Entry 1H85 (X-ray diffraction, 2.30 A resolution); this record covers chain A.

== Chain A ==
Molecule: Ferredoxin--NADP reductase
Source organism: Nostoc sp
Notes: EC 1.18.1.2
UniProt: P21890 (FENR_ANASO); residues 9-303 here correspond to UniProt positions 146-440 (UniProt number = residue number + 137)
Sequence (295 residues; each row starts with the number of its first residue):
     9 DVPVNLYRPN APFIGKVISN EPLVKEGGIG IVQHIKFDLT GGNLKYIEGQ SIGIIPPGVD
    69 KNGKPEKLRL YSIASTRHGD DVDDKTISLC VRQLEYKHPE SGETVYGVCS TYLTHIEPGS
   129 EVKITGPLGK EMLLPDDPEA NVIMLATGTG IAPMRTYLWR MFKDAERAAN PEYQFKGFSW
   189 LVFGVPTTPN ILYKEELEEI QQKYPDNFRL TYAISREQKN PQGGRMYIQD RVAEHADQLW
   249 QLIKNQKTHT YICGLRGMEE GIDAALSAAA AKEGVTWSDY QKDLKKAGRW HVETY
Construct notes: engineered mutation Leu136 (Val273 in P21890)
Residues lining bound ligands: FAD (flavin-adenine dinucleotide): Ser59, Arg77, Leu78, Tyr79, Ser80, Cys98, Val99, Arg100, Leu102, Tyr104, Lys105, Gly115, Val116, Cys117, Ser118, Thr157, Ala160, Glu301, Tyr303
Swiss-Prot annotation at these positions:
  - binding site (FAD): Arg77 to Ser80, Cys98 to Arg100, Tyr104, Val116 to Ser118, Thr157
  - binding site (NADP(+)): Ser80, Arg100, Thr157, Val193, Pro194, Ser223, Arg224, Arg233 to Gln237, Gly262, Leu263, Glu301
Reported in the primary citation:
  - mutagenesis - L78A (3.7-fold), L78F (1.8-fold), L78V (1.8-fold): increased catalytic activity
  - mutagenesis - L76S, L78F (5.5-fold): decreased binding to Fd
  - mutagenesis - L76D/L78D, L78D: abolished binding to Fd
  - mutagenesis - L76D/L78D, L76F/L78F: decreased catalytic activity on Fdrd
  - mutagenesis - L76D, L76S, L78D, L78S: decreased catalytic activity on Fd
  - mutagenesis - L76A: unchanged catalytic activity
  - mutagenesis - L76S: abolished catalytic activity
  - mutagenesis - L76V: decreased catalytic activity

== In short ==
Ligands of chain A: flavin-adenine dinucleotide. UniProt lists 12 FAD-binding residues and 15 NADP+-binding
residues. From the paper: L76D, L76S and L78D, among others, reduce catalytic activity on Fd; L78A, L78F and
L78V increase catalytic activity; 11 substitutions were tested in all.
Chain A is Ferredoxin--NADP reductase (Nostoc sp); the structure, Ferredoxin:nadp+ reductase mutant with val
136 replaced by leu (V136L), was determined by X-ray diffraction together with 1QGZ and 1QH0 from the same
study.
